7CT9 - chains A and B; structure by X-ray diffraction, 2.30 A resolution.

[Chain A (and B)]
Molecule: tRNA U34 carboxymethyltransferase
From: Vibrio vulnificus MO6-24/O
Notes: EC 2.5.1.-; chain B of this document is another copy of the same molecule, construct and numbering; everything in this record applies to it too
UniProtKB: A0A087JHK9 (A0A087JHK9_VIBVL); numbering as in UniProt (aligned over 1-323)
Sequence (332 residues; row label = number of the first residue in the row; numbering starts at 0):
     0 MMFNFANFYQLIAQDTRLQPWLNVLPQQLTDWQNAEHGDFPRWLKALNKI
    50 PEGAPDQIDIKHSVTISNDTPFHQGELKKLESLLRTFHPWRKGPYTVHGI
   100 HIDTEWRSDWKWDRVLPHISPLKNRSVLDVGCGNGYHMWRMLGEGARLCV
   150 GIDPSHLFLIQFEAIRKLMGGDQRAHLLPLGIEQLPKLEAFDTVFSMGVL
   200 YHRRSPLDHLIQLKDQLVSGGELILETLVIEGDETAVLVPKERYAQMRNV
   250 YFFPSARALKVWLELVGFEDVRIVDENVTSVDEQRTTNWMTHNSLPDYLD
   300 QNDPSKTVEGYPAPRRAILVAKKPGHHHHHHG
Unresolved in the structure: 328-331
Sequence notes: expression tag (0, 324-331)
Residues lining bound ligands:
  - malonate ion (MLI): K91, W105, G197, Y200, H201, M246, R315
  - S-adenosylhomocysteine (SAH): K91, S107, K110, V129, G130, C131, G132, H136, I151, D152, P153, S154, F157, L179, G180, I181, E182, M196, G197, V198, H201, R202

[Chain A / chain B interface]
Contacting residue pairs (30; chain A residue first):
  M0(A) with Q18(B)
  N3(A) with Q18(B)
  A5(A) with A12(B); Q13(B); Q18(B)
  N6(A) with Q13(B), hydrogen bond
  Y8(A) with A12(B), hydrophobic; Q18(B); L21(B), hydrophobic
  Q9(A) with Q9(B); Q13(B), hydrogen bond
  A12(A) with A5(B); Y8(B), hydrophobic
  Q13(A) with A5(B); N6(B), hydrogen bond; Q9(B), hydrogen bond
  Q18(A) with M0(B); N3(B); A5(B); Y8(B)
  L21(A) with Y8(B), hydrophobic; L21(B); P25(B)
  N22(A) with P25(B); Q26(B), hydrogen bond (side chain-backbone); T29(B), hydrogen bond
  P25(A) with L21(B); N22(B)
  Q26(A) with N22(B)
  T29(A) with N22(B), hydrogen bond

[In short]
Chain A and chain B each contribute 14 residues to their interface; the contacts include 7 hydrogen bonds.
Polar contacts include N6(A)-Q13(B), Q9(A)-Q13(B) and N22(A)-Q26(B). Bound to chain A: S-adenosylhomocysteine
and malonate ion.
Chain A and chain B are both tRNA U34 carboxymethyltransferase (Vibrio vulnificus MO6-24/O); the structure,
Crystal structure of SAH bound CmoB from Vibrio Vulnificus, was determined by X-ray diffraction, deposited
together with 7CT8.
